PDB entry 6T9X | X-ray diffraction, 2.20 A resolution | chains B and A

== Chain B (and A) ==
Molecule: Formate dehydrogenase
From: Granulicella mallensis MP5ACTX8
Notes: EC 1.17.1.9; chain A of this document is another copy of the same molecule, construct and numbering; everything in this record applies to it too
UniProt: G8NTI5 (G8NTI5_GRAMM); residue numbers follow UniProt; this construct covers 1-386
Amino-acid sequence (386 residues; numbered 1 to 386; the number before each row is that of its first residue):
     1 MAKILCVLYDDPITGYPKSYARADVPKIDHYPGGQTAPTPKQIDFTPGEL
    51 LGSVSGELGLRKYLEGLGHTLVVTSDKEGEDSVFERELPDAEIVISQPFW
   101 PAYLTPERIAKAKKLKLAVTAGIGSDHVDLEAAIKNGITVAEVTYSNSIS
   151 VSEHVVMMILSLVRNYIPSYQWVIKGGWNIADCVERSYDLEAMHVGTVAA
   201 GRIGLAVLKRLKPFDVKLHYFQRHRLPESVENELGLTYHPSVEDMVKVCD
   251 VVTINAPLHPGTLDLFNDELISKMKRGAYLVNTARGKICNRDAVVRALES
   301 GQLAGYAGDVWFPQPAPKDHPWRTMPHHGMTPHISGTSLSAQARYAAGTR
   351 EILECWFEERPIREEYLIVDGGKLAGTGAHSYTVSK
Disordered / not traced: 1, 385-386
Differences from the reference sequence: engineered mutation Q222 (Asp in G8NTI5), R223 (Gln in G8NTI5)
Small-molecule neighbours: NADP (NAP; NADP nicotinamide-adenine-dinucleotide phosphate): F99, I123, G124, D126, N147, S148, V151, V198, A199, A200, G201, R202, I203, G204, F221, Q222, R223, H224, N255, A256, P257, H259, G261, T262, T283, A284, R285, D309, V310, H333, S335, G336, T377, H380, S381, Y382
Reported in the primary citation:
  - mutagenesis - D222Q/Q223R: increased catalytic activity on NADP
  - binding site for NADP: R223, Y382
  - conformationally variable residues (loop rearrangement, order/disorder transition): H219 to L226, L258 to T262, A375 to V384

== Interface between chain B and chain A ==
Contacting residue pairs - 183 pairs, chain B then chain A:
  Y9(B) - I180(A)  hydrophobic
  Y9(B) - A181(A)
  Y9(B) - V184(A)
  D10(B) - A181(A)
  D11(B) - A181(A)
  P12(B) - A181(A)
  P12(B) - D182(A)
  P12(B) - E185(A)
  I13(B) - W172(A)  hydrophobic
  I13(B) - N179(A)
  I13(B) - D182(A)  hydrogen bond (backbone-side chain)
  T14(B) - D182(A)
  T14(B) - E185(A)
  P17(B) - E185(A)
  Y20(B) - Y188(A)
  A21(B) - R186(A)
  A21(B) - Y188(A)
  A21(B) - G277(A)
  A21(B) - A304(A)  hydrophobic
  R22(B) - Y188(A)
  R22(B) - M193(A)
  R22(B) - D250(A)  salt bridge
  V25(B) - Y188(A)  hydrophobic
  P26(B) - E191(A)
  P26(B) - A192(A)
  I28(B) - E191(A)
  I28(B) - A192(A)  hydrophobic
  F99(B) - W178(A)  hydrogen bond (backbone-side chain)
  W100(B) - W178(A)
  I149(B) - E191(A)
  S150(B) - R164(A)  hydrogen bond (backbone-side chain)
  S150(B) - D189(A)  hydrogen bond
  E153(B) - L160(A)
  E153(B) - R164(A)  salt bridge
  E153(B) - D189(A)
  E153(B) - L190(A)  hydrogen bond (side chain-backbone)
  E153(B) - E191(A)  hydrogen bond (side chain-backbone)
  E153(B) - F214(A)
  H154(B) - R164(A)  hydrogen bond
  V156(B) - F214(A)  hydrophobic
  M157(B) - L160(A)
  M157(B) - S161(A)
  M157(B) - Y166(A)  hydrophobic
  M158(B) - Y166(A)
  L160(B) - E153(A)
  L160(B) - M157(A)
  S161(B) - M157(A)
  S161(B) - Y166(A)
  R164(B) - S150(A)  hydrogen bond (side chain-backbone)
  R164(B) - E153(A)  salt bridge
  R164(B) - H154(A)  hydrogen bond
  R164(B) - S335(A)  hydrogen bond (side chain-backbone)
  R164(B) - S338(A)
  Y166(B) - M157(A)  hydrophobic
  Y166(B) - S161(A)
  Y166(B) - I167(A)
  Y166(B) - G329(A)  hydrogen bond (side chain-backbone)
  Y166(B) - T331(A)
  I167(B) - Y166(A)
  I167(B) - Y170(A)
  S169(B) - P332(A)
  S169(B) - I334(A)
  Y170(B) - I167(A)
  Y170(B) - H328(A)
  Y170(B) - M330(A)
  Q171(B) - Y170(A)
  Q171(B) - Q171(A)  hydrogen bond
  W172(B) - I13(A)  hydrophobic
  W172(B) - R323(A)
  V173(B) - W311(A)  hydrophobic
  V173(B) - R323(A)  hydrogen bond (backbone-side chain)
  V173(B) - M330(A)
  V173(B) - T331(A)
  V173(B) - P332(A)
  I174(B) - R323(A)
  I174(B) - H328(A)
  G176(B) - R323(A)
  G177(B) - R323(A)  hydrogen bond (backbone-side chain)
  W178(B) - F99(A)  hydrogen bond (side chain-backbone)
  W178(B) - W100(A)
  W178(B) - W311(A)
  W178(B) - Q314(A)
  W178(B) - P315(A)  hydrophobic
  W178(B) - A316(A)
  W178(B) - P332(A)
  W178(B) - H333(A)
  N179(B) - I13(A)
  I180(B) - Y9(A)  hydrophobic
  I180(B) - P332(A)  hydrophobic
  I180(B) - H333(A)
  I180(B) - T337(A)
  A181(B) - Y9(A)
  A181(B) - D10(A)
  A181(B) - D11(A)
  A181(B) - P12(A)
  D182(B) - P12(A)
  D182(B) - I13(A)  hydrogen bond (side chain-backbone)
  C183(B) - I334(A)  hydrophobic
  V184(B) - Y9(A)
  V184(B) - I334(A)  hydrophobic
  V184(B) - T337(A)
  V184(B) - L339(A)
  V184(B) - Q342(A)
  E185(B) - P12(A)
  E185(B) - T14(A)
  E185(B) - P17(A)
  E185(B) - Y20(A)
  E185(B) - L339(A)
  R186(B) - A21(A)
  S187(B) - S338(A)
  S187(B) - L339(A)  hydrogen bond (backbone-backbone)
  Y188(B) - Y20(A)
  Y188(B) - A21(A)
  Y188(B) - R22(A)
  Y188(B) - V25(A)  hydrophobic
  Y188(B) - L339(A)
  Y188(B) - S340(A)
  D189(B) - S150(A)  hydrogen bond
  D189(B) - E153(A)
  D189(B) - S338(A)  hydrogen bond
  D189(B) - S340(A)  hydrogen bond (backbone-side chain)
  D189(B) - R344(A)  salt bridge
  L190(B) - E153(A)  hydrogen bond (backbone-side chain)
  E191(B) - P26(A)
  E191(B) - I28(A)
  E191(B) - I149(A)
  E191(B) - E153(A)  hydrogen bond (backbone-side chain)
  A192(B) - P26(A)  hydrophobic
  A192(B) - I28(A)  hydrophobic
  M193(B) - R22(A)
  M193(B) - P26(A)
  K209(B) - P213(A)
  R210(B) - P213(A)  hydrogen bond (side chain-backbone)
  R210(B) - F214(A)
  P213(B) - K209(A)
  P213(B) - R210(A)  hydrogen bond (backbone-side chain)
  P213(B) - P213(A)  hydrophobic
  F214(B) - V156(A)  hydrophobic
  F214(B) - R210(A)
  D215(B) - R210(A)  salt bridge
  D250(B) - R22(A)  salt bridge
  R276(B) - Y20(A)  hydrogen bond (side chain-backbone)
  R276(B) - A21(A)  hydrogen bond (side chain-backbone)
  G277(B) - A21(A)
  W311(B) - V173(A)  hydrophobic
  W311(B) - W178(A)
  Q314(B) - W178(A)
  P315(B) - W178(A)  hydrophobic
  A316(B) - W178(A)
  R323(B) - W172(A)
  R323(B) - V173(A)  hydrogen bond (side chain-backbone)
  R323(B) - I174(A)
  R323(B) - G176(A)  hydrogen bond (side chain-backbone)
  R323(B) - G177(A)  hydrogen bond (side chain-backbone)
  H328(B) - Y170(A)
  H328(B) - I174(A)
  G329(B) - Y166(A)  hydrogen bond (backbone-side chain)
  M330(B) - Y170(A)
  M330(B) - V173(A)
  T331(B) - Y166(A)
  T331(B) - V173(A)
  P332(B) - S169(A)
  P332(B) - V173(A)
  P332(B) - W178(A)
  P332(B) - I180(A)  hydrophobic
  H333(B) - W178(A)
  H333(B) - I180(A)
  I334(B) - S169(A)
  I334(B) - C183(A)  hydrophobic
  I334(B) - V184(A)  hydrophobic
  S335(B) - R164(A)  hydrogen bond (backbone-side chain)
  T337(B) - I180(A)
  T337(B) - V184(A)
  S338(B) - S187(A)
  S338(B) - D189(A)  hydrogen bond
  L339(B) - V184(A)
  L339(B) - E185(A)
  L339(B) - S187(A)  hydrogen bond (backbone-backbone)
  L339(B) - Y188(A)  hydrophobic
  S340(B) - Y188(A)
  S340(B) - D189(A)  hydrogen bond (side chain-backbone)
  Q342(B) - V184(A)
  R344(B) - D189(A)  salt bridge
Interface residues without a listed pair, chain B (85 interface residues in all): G15, L50, S53, Y279, A304, K318, A341
Interface residues without a listed pair, chain A (86 interface residues in all): G15, A23, L50, S53, M158, D215, K275, R276, K318, A341

== In short ==
The interface between chain B and chain A involves 85 residues on one side and 86 on the other; the contacts
include 34 hydrogen bonds and 7 salt bridges. Polar pairs include R22(B)-D250(A), E153(B)-R164(A) and
D189(B)-R344(A). From the paper: a binding site for NADP at R223(B) and Y382(B); D222Q/Q223R of chain B
increase catalytic activity on NADP.
Chain B and chain A are both Formate dehydrogenase (Granulicella mallensis MP5ACTX8); the structure, Crystal
structure of formate dehydrogenase FDH2 D222Q/Q223R mutant enzyme from Granulicella mallensis MP5ACTX8 in
complex with ..., was determined by X-ray diffraction, deposited together with 8BXX, 6T8C, 6T9W and 6TB6.
